PDB entry 8FS3 | electron microscopy, 2.93 A resolution | chains A and B of the 10 polymer chains in the assembly

# Chain A
Name: Checkpoint protein RAD24
From: Saccharomyces cerevisiae
UniProtKB: P32641 (RAD24_YEAST); numbering as in UniProt (aligned over 1-545)
Amino-acid sequence (545 residues; numbered 1 to 545; the number before each row is that of its first residue):
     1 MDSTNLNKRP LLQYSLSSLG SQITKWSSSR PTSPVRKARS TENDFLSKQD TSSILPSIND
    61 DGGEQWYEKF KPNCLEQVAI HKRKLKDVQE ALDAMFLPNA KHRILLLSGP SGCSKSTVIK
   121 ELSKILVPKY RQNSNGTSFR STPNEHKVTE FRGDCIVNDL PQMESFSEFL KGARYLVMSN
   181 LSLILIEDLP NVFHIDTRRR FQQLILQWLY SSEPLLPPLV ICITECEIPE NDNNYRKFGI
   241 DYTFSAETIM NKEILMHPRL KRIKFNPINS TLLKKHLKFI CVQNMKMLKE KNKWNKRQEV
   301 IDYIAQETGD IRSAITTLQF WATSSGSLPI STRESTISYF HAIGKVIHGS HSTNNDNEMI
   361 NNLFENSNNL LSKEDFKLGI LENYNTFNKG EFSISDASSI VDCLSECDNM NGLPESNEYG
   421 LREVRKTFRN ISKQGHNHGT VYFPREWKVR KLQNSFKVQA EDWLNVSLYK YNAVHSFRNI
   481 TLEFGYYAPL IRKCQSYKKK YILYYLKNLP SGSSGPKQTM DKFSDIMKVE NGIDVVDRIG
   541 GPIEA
Disordered / not traced: 1-62, 134-146, 500-532
Curated features (UniProtKB/Swiss-Prot):
  - binding site (ATP): G109 to S116
  - mutagenesis: K115 (K115E: Reduces NTP-binding and hydrolysis. Shows DNA damage sensitivity; K115R: No effect on NTP-binding and hydrolysis. Resistant to DNA damage)
Ion coordination: Mg2+: S116 (together with ATP-gamma-S)
Ligand contacts: ATP-gamma-S (AGS; phosphothiophosphoric acid-adenylate ester): Y67, F70, K71, P72, Q77, V78, A79, P110, S111, G112, C113, S114, K115, S116, T117, T224, H276, I311, R312, I315

# Chain B
Name: Replication factor C subunit 4
From: Saccharomyces cerevisiae
UniProtKB: P40339 (RFC4_YEAST); residues 1-323 here = UniProt positions 1-323
Amino-acid sequence (323 residues; each row starts with the number of its first residue):
     1 MSKTLSLQLP WVEKYRPQVL SDIVGNKETI DRLQQIAKDG NMPHMIISGM PGIGKTTSVH
    61 CLAHELLGRS YADGVLELNA SDDRGIDVVR NQIKHFAQKK LHLPPGKHKI VILDEADSMT
   121 AGAQQALRRT MELYSNSTRF AFACNQSNKI IEPLQSRCAI LRYSKLSDED VLKRLLQIIK
   181 LEDVKYTNDG LEAIIFTAEG DMRQAINNLQ STVAGHGLVN ADNVFKIVDS PHPLIVKKML
   241 LASNLEDSIQ ILRTDLWKKG YSSIDIVTTS FRVTKNLAQV KESVRLEMIK EIGLTHMRIL
   301 EGVGTYLQLA SMLAKIHKLN NKA
Disordered / not traced: 1-4
Curated features (UniProtKB/Swiss-Prot):
  - binding site (ATP): V12, V24, G49 to T57, N145, R203
Ion coordination: Mg2+: T56 (together with ATP-gamma-S)
Ligand contacts:
  - ATP-gamma-S (AGS; phosphothiophosphoric acid-adenylate ester), molecule 1: V12, E13, Y15, R16, P17, D22, I23, V24, M50, P51, G52, I53, G54, K55, T56, T57, N145, L166, R174, M202, R203, I206
  - ATP-gamma-S (AGS), molecule 2: R128, P153, S156, R157

# How chain A and chain B interact
Pairs across the interface (76):
  G63(A) - N41(B)  hydrogen bond (backbone-side chain)
  E64(A) - R139(B)  salt bridge
  Q65(A) - P43(B)
  Q65(A) - H44(B)
  Q65(A) - R139(B)
  S111(A) - E152(B)
  G153(A) - R90(B)
  D154(A) - R90(B)
  D154(A) - K94(B)
  I156(A) - R90(B)
  I156(A) - N91(B)
  E187(A) - R128(B)  salt bridge
  E187(A) - R129(B)  salt bridge
  D188(A) - Q125(B)
  D188(A) - R128(B)  salt bridge
  D188(A) - R129(B)
  N191(A) - I86(B)
  F193(A) - A121(B)  hydrophobic
  F193(A) - G122(B)
  T224(A) - P153(B)
  C226(A) - P153(B)
  I228(A) - A121(B)  hydrophobic
  P229(A) - N148(B)
  P229(A) - K149(B)
  E230(A) - Q146(B)
  E230(A) - K149(B)  salt bridge
  D310(A) - S156(B)  hydrogen bond
  R312(A) - E132(B)  salt bridge
  R312(A) - S156(B)  hydrogen bond
  R312(A) - R157(B)
  S313(A) - S156(B)
  T316(A) - C158(B)
  F320(A) - R32(B)
  F320(A) - A159(B)  hydrophobic
  F320(A) - L161(B)  hydrophobic
  T323(A) - R32(B)
  S324(A) - R32(B)
  S324(A) - Q35(B)
  S325(A) - Q35(B)  hydrogen bond
  L328(A) - R32(B)
  S331(A) - I160(B)
  S331(A) - R162(B)  hydrogen bond
  T332(A) - R162(B)
  R333(A) - E152(B)  salt bridge
  R333(A) - Q155(B)
  R333(A) - S156(B)
  E334(A) - E152(B)
  S335(A) - E152(B)
  T336(A) - E152(B)
  N357(A) - K275(B)
  N357(A) - E282(B)
  N357(A) - R285(B)
  N361(A) - K275(B)  hydrogen bond (side chain-backbone)
  N361(A) - N276(B)
  E406(A) - K290(B)  salt bridge
  N409(A) - M297(B)
  M410(A) - M297(B)  hydrophobic
  N411(A) - M297(B)
  P414(A) - F271(B)  hydrophobic
  E415(A) - F271(B)
  E415(A) - I289(B)
  E415(A) - I292(B)
  E415(A) - G293(B)
  E415(A) - H296(B)  salt bridge
  E418(A) - F271(B)
  E418(A) - K275(B)  salt bridge
  Y419(A) - L286(B)
  Y419(A) - I289(B)  hydrophobic
  Y419(A) - K290(B)
  R422(A) - E282(B)  salt bridge
  R422(A) - R285(B)
  R422(A) - L286(B)
  R422(A) - I289(B)
  E423(A) - L286(B)
  K426(A) - S283(B)
  K426(A) - L286(B)
Also at the interface, not in a pair above, chain A (52 interface residues in all): Y67, Q162, N231, F244, D356, F364, E365, N366
Also at the interface, not in a pair above, chain B (58 interface residues in all): E28, T29, I36, D87, H108, D117, S118, M119, T120, L133, Y134, N136, I151, L277, E287, L294

# Summary
The interface between chain A and chain B involves 52 residues on one side and 58 on the other, with 6
hydrogen bonds and 11 salt bridges. Polar contacts include E64(A)-R139(B), E187(A)-R128(B) and
E187(A)-R129(B). One ATP-gamma-S molecule is bound between chain A and chain B.
Chain A is Checkpoint protein RAD24 and chain B is Replication factor C subunit 4, both from Saccharomyces
cerevisiae; the structure, Structure of S. cerevisiae Rad24-RFC loading the 9-1-1 clamp onto a 10-nt gapped
DNA in step ..., was determined by electron microscopy, deposited together with 8FS4, 8FS5, 8FS6, 8FS7 and
8FS8.
